Entry 5AE8 (X-ray diffraction, 2.42 A resolution); this record covers chain A.

== Chain A ==
Name: Phosphatidylinositol 4,5-bisphosphate 3-kinase catalytic subunit delta isoform
Source organism: Mus musculus
Notes: EC 2.7.1.137, 2.7.1.153; fragment: p110 subunit, 105-1044
UniProt: O35904 (PK3CD_MOUSE); the construct has insertions or renumbered stretches relative to UniProt, so the offset changes along the chain: 106-507 = UniProt 106-507; 509-1044 = UniProt 508-1043
Chain sequence (940 residues; each row starts with the number of its first residue):
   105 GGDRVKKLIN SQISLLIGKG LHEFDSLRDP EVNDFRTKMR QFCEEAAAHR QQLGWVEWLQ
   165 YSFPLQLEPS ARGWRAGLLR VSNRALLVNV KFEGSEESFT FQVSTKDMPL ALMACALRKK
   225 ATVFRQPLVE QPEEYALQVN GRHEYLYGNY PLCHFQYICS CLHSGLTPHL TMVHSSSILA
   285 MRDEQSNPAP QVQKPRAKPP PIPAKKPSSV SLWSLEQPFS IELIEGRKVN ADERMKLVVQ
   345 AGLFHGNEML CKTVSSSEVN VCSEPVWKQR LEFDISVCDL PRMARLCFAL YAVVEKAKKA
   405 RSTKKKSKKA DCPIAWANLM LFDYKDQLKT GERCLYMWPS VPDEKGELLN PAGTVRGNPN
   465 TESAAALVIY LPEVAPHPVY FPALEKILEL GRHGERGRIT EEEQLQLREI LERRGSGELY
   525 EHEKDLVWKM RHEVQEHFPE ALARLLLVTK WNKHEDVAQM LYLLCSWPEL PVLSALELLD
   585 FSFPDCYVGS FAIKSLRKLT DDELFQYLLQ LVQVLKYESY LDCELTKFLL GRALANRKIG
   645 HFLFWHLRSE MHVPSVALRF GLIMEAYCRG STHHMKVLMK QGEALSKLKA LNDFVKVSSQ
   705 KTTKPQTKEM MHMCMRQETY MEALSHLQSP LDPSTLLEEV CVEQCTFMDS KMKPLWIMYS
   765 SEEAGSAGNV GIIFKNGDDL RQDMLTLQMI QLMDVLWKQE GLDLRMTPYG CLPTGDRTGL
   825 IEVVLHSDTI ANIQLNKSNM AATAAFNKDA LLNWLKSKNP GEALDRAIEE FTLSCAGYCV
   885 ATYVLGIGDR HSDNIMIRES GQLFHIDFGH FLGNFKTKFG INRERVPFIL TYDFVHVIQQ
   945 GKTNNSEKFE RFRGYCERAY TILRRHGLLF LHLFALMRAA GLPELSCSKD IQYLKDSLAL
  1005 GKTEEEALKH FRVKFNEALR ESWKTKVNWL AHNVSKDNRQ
Not modelled in the structure: 105-107, 176-186, 292-314, 399-414, 446-451, 518-521, 919-927, 1033-1044
Differences from the reference sequence: expression tag (105); insertion (508)
Residues lining bound ligands: VVX (6-(1H-Indol-4-yl)-4-(5-{[4-(1-methylethyl)-1-piperazinyl]methyl}-1,3-oxazol-2-yl)-1H-indazole): T750, M752, W760, I777, K779, L784, D787, L791, Y813, I825, E826, V827, V828, S831, D832, T833, M900, I910, D911, F912
Swiss-Prot annotation at these positions:
  - region: F751 to K757 (G-loop), G890 to N898 (Catalytic loop), H909 to T935 (Activation loop)
  - modified residue: Y524 (Phosphotyrosine), S1039 (Phosphoserine)

== Overview ==
Chain A binds compound VVX.
Chain A is Phosphatidylinositol 4,5-bisphosphate 3-kinase catalytic subunit delta isoform (Mus musculus); the
structure, Crystal structure of mouse PI3 kinase delta in complex with GSK2269557, was determined by X-ray
diffraction (same publication as 5AE9).
